PDB entry 4MLF | X-ray diffraction, 2.20 A resolution | chains B and D of the 3 polymer chains in the assembly

[Chain B]
Protein: Thrombin
Organism: Homo sapiens
Notes: EC 3.4.21.5; fragment: Thrombin heavy chain
UniProt: P00734 (THRB_HUMAN); the construct lacks a stretch of the UniProt sequence and is renumbered around it, so the offset changes along the chain: 16-36 = UniProt 364-384; 37-60 = UniProt 386-409; 61-77 = UniProt 419-435; 78-97 = UniProt 437-456; 7 more segments
Amino-acid sequence (259 residues; row label = number of the first residue in the row; note: 1 number in that range is skipped by the numbering (no residue carries it; nothing is unmodelled there); a row labelled like 60A-60I holds insertion residues (60A, then the next letters in order)):
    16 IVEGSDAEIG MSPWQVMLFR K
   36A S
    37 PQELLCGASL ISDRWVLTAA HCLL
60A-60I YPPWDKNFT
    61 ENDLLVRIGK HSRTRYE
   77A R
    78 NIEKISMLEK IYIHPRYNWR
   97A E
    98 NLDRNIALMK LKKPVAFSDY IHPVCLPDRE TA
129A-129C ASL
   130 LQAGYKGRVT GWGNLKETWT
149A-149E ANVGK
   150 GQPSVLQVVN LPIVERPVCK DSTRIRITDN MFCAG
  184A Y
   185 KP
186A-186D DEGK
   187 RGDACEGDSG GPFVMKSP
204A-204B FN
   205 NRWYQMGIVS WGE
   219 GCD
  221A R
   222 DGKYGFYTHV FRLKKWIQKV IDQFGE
Construct notes: engineered mutation Asn102 (Asp462 in P00734)
Disulfide bonds: Cys42-Cys58, Cys168-Cys182, Cys191-Cys220
Covalently attached groups: N-acetylglucosamine (NAG) linked to Asn60G
UniProt features mapped onto this chain:
  - region: Ala183 to Val200 (High affinity receptor-binding region which is also known as the TP508 peptide)
  - active site (Charge relay system): His57, Ser195
  - glycosylation: Asn60G (N-linked (GlcNAc...) (complex) asparagine)

[Chain D]
Protein: Hirudin variant-1
Organism: Hirudo medicinalis
UniProt: P01050 (HIRV1_HIRME); residues 301-365 here correspond to UniProt positions 1-65 (UniProt number = residue number - 300)
Amino-acid sequence (65 residues; row label = number of the first residue in the row):
   301 VVYTDCTESG QNLCLCEGSN VCGQGNKCIL GSDGEKNQCV TGEGTPKPQS HNDGDFEEIP
   361 EEYLQ
Not modelled in the structure: 332-335
Disulfide bonds: Cys306-Cys314, Cys316-Cys328, Cys322-Cys339

[How chain B and chain D interact]
Contacting residue pairs (59; chain B residue first):
  Phe34(B) - Phe356(D)  hydrophobic
  Lys36(B) - Tyr363(D)  hydrogen bond (side chain-backbone)
  Lys36(B) - Leu364(D)
  Lys36(B) - Gln365(D)
  Gln38(B) - Asp353(D)
  Gln38(B) - Phe356(D)
  Gln38(B) - Glu358(D)  hydrogen bond
  Gln38(B) - Leu364(D)
  Glu39(B) - His351(D)  salt bridge
  Glu39(B) - Asn352(D)
  Leu40(B) - Phe356(D)
  His57(B) - Val301(D)  hydrogen bond (side chain-backbone)
  Tyr60A(B) - Val301(D)
  Tyr60A(B) - Leu313(D)
  Pro60C(B) - Leu313(D)  hydrophobic
  Pro60C(B) - Pro346(D)
  Trp60D(B) - Lys347(D)  hydrogen bond (side chain-backbone)
  Trp60D(B) - Gln349(D)
  Lys60F(B) - Gln349(D)
  Leu65(B) - Ile359(D)  hydrophobic
  Leu65(B) - Tyr363(D)
  Arg67(B) - Ile359(D)
  Arg73(B) - Asp355(D)  salt bridge
  Arg73(B) - Phe356(D)
  Thr74(B) - Asp355(D)
  Thr74(B) - Phe356(D)
  Thr74(B) - Glu357(D)  hydrogen bond (backbone-backbone)
  Arg75(B) - Glu357(D)
  Tyr76(B) - Glu357(D)  hydrogen bond (backbone-side chain)
  Tyr76(B) - Glu358(D)
  Tyr76(B) - Pro360(D)
  Ile82(B) - Ile359(D)  hydrophobic
  Ile82(B) - Tyr363(D)
  Arg97(B) - Gln324(D)
  Leu99(B) - Val301(D)  hydrophobic
  Leu99(B) - Tyr303(D)
  Arg173(B) - Asn320(D)
  Ile174(B) - Val321(D)  hydrophobic
  Cys191(B) - Val302(D)
  Glu192(B) - Val302(D)
  Glu192(B) - Ser350(D)  hydrogen bond
  Ser214(B) - Val301(D)  hydrogen bond (backbone-backbone)
  Trp215(B) - Val301(D)
  Gly216(B) - Val301(D)  hydrogen bond (backbone-backbone)
  Gly216(B) - Val302(D)
  Gly216(B) - Tyr303(D)  hydrogen bond (backbone-backbone)
  Glu217(B) - Tyr303(D)
  Glu217(B) - Leu315(D)
  Glu217(B) - Ser319(D)
  Glu217(B) - Asn320(D)
  Glu217(B) - Val321(D)  hydrogen bond (side chain-backbone)
  Gly219(B) - Val302(D)
  Gly219(B) - Tyr303(D)  hydrogen bond (backbone-backbone)
  Gly219(B) - Leu315(D)
  Cys220(B) - Val302(D)  hydrophobic
  Arg221A(B) - Asp305(D)  salt bridge
  Arg221A(B) - Leu315(D)
  Arg221A(B) - Ser319(D)  hydrogen bond
  Lys224(B) - Ser319(D)  hydrogen bond (side chain-backbone)
Also at the interface, not in a pair above, chain B (35 interface residues in all): Trp96, Glu146, Gln151, Ser195
Also at the interface, not in a pair above, chain D (29 interface residues in all): Thr304, Gly318, Gly354

[In short]
The interface between chain B and chain D involves 35 residues on one side and 29 on the other, with 14
hydrogen bonds and 3 salt bridges. Polar pairs include Glu39(B)-His351(D), Arg73(B)-Asp355(D) and
Arg221A(B)-Asp305(D).
Chain B is Thrombin (Homo sapiens) and chain D is Hirudin variant-1 (Hirudo medicinalis); the structure,
Crystal structure for the complex of thrombin mutant D102N and hirudin, was determined by X-ray diffraction.
